Entry 5TEC (X-ray diffraction, 2.20 A resolution); this record covers chain A.

== Chain A ==
Name: Protein SUPPRESSOR OF npr1-1, CONSTITUTIVE 1
Source organism: Arabidopsis thaliana
UniProt: O23530 (SNC1_ARATH); residues 8-181 here correspond to UniProt positions 17-190 (UniProt number = residue number + 9)
Amino-acid sequence (174 residues; each row starts with the number of its first residue):
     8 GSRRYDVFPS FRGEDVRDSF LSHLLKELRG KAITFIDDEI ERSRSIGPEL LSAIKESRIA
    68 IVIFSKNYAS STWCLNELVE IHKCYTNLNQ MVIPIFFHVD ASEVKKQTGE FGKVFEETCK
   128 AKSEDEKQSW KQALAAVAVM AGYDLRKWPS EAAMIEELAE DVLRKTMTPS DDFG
Disordered / not traced: 8-9, 46-57, 176-181
UniProt features mapped onto this chain:
  - active site: Glu-84
  - binding site (NAD(+)): Arg-19 to Arg-24
From the paper describing this entry:
  - self-association interface (contacts with another copy of this molecule); pairs are residue here / residue on that copy: Ser-29/Ala-159 (hydrogen bond), His-30/His-30 (pi stacking), His-30/Glu-158, Lys-33/Glu-34 (salt bridge), Glu-158/Asp-25, Glu-164/Lys-154 (salt bridge), Glu-167/Lys-112
  - contacts within the chain: Arg-153/Lys-154 (hydrogen bond), Arg-153/Trp-155 (cation-pi contact)
  - mutagenesis - S29A, H30A, K33A, K112E, Y150A, K154E: decreased signaling
  - mutagenesis - K112A, K154A, E163A, E164A, E164K: unchanged signaling

== Overview ==
Curated annotation (UniProt) lists active-site residue Glu-84 and 6 NAD+-binding residues. The paper reports
that S29A, H30A and K33A, among others, reduce signaling; a self-association interface involving Ser-29,
His-30 and Lys-33 among others; 11 substitutions were tested in all.
Chain A is Protein SUPPRESSOR OF npr1-1, CONSTITUTIVE 1 (Arabidopsis thaliana); the structure, Crystal
structure of the TIR domain from the Arabidopsis thaliana NLR protein SNC1, was determined by X-ray
diffraction (same publication as 5TEB).
